Entry 7LU9 (electron microscopy, 5.60 A resolution (low resolution: residue-level contacts below are approximate; hydrogen-bond / salt-bridge calls are withheld)); this record covers chains a and b of the 18 polymer chains in the assembly.

[Chain a (and b)]
Protein: Envelope glycoprotein gp41
From: Human immunodeficiency virus 1
Notes: chain b of this document is another copy of the same molecule, construct and numbering; everything in this record applies to it too
Amino-acid sequence (153 residues; each row starts with the number of its first residue):
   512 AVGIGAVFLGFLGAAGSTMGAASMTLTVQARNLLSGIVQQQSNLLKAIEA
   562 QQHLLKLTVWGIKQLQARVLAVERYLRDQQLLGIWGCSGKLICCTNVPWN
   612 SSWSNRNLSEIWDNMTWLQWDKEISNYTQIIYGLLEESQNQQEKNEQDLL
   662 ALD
Not modelled in the structure: 545-562
Cystine bridges: C598-C604
Covalently attached groups: N-acetylglucosamine (NAG) linked to N611, N637

[How chain a and chain b interact]
Residue-residue contacts (15; chain a residue first):
  V513(a) with R588(b)
  F519(a) with E584(b); R588(b)
  L520(a) with R588(b)
  F522(a) with R588(b)
  A541(a) with Q591(b)
  R542(a) with E647(b)
  L544(a) with R588(b)
  T569(a) with V570(b); I573(b)
  I573(a) with I573(b)
  R579(a) with E584(b)
  V580(a) with V580(b)
  Y586(a) with Q591(b)
  G600(a) with G594(b)
Interface residues without a listed pair, chain a (15 interface residues in all): L566, L602
Interface residues without a listed pair, chain b (10 interface residues in all): L587, I595

[Summary]
15 residues of chain a face 10 of chain b across their interface. Covalently linked N-acetylglucosamine: at
N611(a) and N637(a).
Chain a and chain b are both Envelope glycoprotein gp41 (Human immunodeficiency virus 1); the structure,
Cryo-EM structure of DH851.3 bound to HIV-1 CH505 Env, was determined by electron microscopy (same publication
as 6VTU, 6XRJ, 7L02, 7L06, 7L09, 7L6M, 7L6O and 7LUA).
